Entry 7O4J (electron microscopy, 2.90 A resolution); this record covers chains N and R of the 30 polymer chains in the assembly.

Chain N:
Molecule: Non-template DNA
Sequence (106 nucleotides; each row starts with the number of its first residue):
     1 CGAGAACAGT AGCACGCTGT GTATATAATA GCTATGGAAC GTTCGATTCA CCTCCGATGT
    61 GTGTTGTACA TACATAAAAA TATCATAGCA CAACTGCGCT GTGTCA
Unresolved in the structure: 1-10, 46-62, 73-106

Chain R:
Molecule: Transcription initiation factor IIF subunit beta
Organism: Saccharomyces cerevisiae (strain ATCC 204508 / S288c)
Notes: EC 3.6.4.12
UniProtKB: P41896 (T2FB_YEAST); numbering as in UniProt (aligned over 1-400)
Amino-acid sequence (400 residues; numbered 1 to 400; the number before each row is that of its first residue):
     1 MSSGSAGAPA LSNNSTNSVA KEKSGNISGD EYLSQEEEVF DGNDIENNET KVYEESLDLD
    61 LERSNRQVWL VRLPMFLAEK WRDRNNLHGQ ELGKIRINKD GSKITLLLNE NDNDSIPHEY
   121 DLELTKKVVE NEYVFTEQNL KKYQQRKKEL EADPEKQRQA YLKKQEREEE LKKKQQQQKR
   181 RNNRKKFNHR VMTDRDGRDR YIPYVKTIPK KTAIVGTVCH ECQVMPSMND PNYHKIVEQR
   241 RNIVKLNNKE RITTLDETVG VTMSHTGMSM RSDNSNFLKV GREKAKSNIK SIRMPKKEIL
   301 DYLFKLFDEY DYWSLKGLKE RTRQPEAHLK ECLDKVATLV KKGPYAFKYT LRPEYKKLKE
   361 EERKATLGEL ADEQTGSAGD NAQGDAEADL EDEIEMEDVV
Unresolved in the structure: 1-37, 145-197, 359-400
Curated features (UniProtKB/Swiss-Prot):
  - modified residue (Phosphoserine): Ser28, Ser34, Ser56

How chain N and chain R interact:
Residue-residue contacts (10):
  DG31(N) with Lys290(R), phosphate contact; Ser291(R), sugar contact; Arg293(R), phosphate contact
  DC32(N) with Lys290(R), phosphate contact; Ser291(R), hydrogen bond to the phosphate; Pro325(R), phosphate contact
  DT33(N) with Asn288(R), phosphate contact
  DC40(N) with Lys342(R), salt bridge to the phosphate
  DG41(N) with Lys341(R), phosphate contact; Lys342(R), phosphate contact
Interface residues without a listed pair, chain N (6 interface residues in all): DA30
Interface residues without a listed pair, chain R (12 interface residues in all): Ile289, Ile292, Glu326, Gly343, Ala346

Summary:
The interface between chain N and chain R involves 6 residues on one side and 12 on the other, with 1 hydrogen
bond and 1 salt bridge. Among the polar pairs are DC32(N)-Ser291(R) and DC40(N)-Lys342(R).
Here chain N is Non-template DNA and chain R is Transcription initiation factor IIF subunit beta
(Saccharomyces cerevisiae (strain ATCC 204508 / S288c)). Entry 7O4J (Yeast RNA polymerase II transcription
pre-initiation complex (consensus)) was determined by electron microscopy, deposited together with 7O4I, 7O4K,
7O4L, 7O72, 7O73 and 7O75.
